6VQB - chains A and D of the 16 polymer chains in the assembly; structure by electron microscopy, 3.60 A resolution.

Chain A:
Name: ATPase H+-transporting V1 subunit A
Source organism: Rattus norvegicus
UniProt: D4A133 (D4A133_RAT); residues 1-617 here = UniProt positions 1-617
Sequence (617 residues; each row starts with the number of its first residue):
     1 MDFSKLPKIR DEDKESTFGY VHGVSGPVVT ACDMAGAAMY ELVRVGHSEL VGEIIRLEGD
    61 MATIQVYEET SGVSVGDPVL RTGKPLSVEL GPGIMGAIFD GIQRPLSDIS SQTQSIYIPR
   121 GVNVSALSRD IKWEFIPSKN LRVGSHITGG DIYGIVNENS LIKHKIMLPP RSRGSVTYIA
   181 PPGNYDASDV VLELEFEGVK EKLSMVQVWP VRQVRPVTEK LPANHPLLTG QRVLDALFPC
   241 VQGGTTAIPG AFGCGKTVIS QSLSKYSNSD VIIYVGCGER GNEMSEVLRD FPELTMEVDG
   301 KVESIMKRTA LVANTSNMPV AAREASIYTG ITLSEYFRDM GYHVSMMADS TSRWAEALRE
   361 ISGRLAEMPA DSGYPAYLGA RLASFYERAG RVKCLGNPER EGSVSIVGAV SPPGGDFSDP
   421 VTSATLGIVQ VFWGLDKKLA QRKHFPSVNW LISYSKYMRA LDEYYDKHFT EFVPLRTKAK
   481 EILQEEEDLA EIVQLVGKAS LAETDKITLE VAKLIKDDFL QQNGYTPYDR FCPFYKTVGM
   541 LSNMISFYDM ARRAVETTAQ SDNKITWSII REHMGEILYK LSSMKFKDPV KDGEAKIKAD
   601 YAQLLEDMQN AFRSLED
Disordered / not traced: 1-16, 617
Residues lining bound ligands: ADP (adenosine-5'-diphosphate): Gln231, Ala251, Phe252, Gly253, Cys254, Gly255, Lys256, Thr257, Val258, Phe445, Pro446, Gln522, Asn523, Gly524, Tyr525

Chain D:
Name: V-type proton ATPase subunit B, brain isoform
Source organism: Rattus norvegicus
UniProt: P62815 (VATB2_RAT); residues 1-511 here = UniProt positions 1-511
Sequence (511 residues; each row starts with the number of its first residue):
     1 MALRAMRGIV NGAAPELPVP TGGPMAGARE QALAVSRNYL SQPRLTYKTV SGVNGPLVIL
    61 DHVKFPRYAE IVHLTLPDGT KRSGQVLEVS GSKAVVQVFE GTSGIDAKKT SCEFTGDILR
   121 TPVSEDMLGR VFNGSGKPID RGPVVLAEDF LDIMGQPINP QCRIYPEEMI QTGISAIDGM
   181 NSIARGQKIP IFSAAGLPHN EIAAQICRQA GLVKKSKDVV DYSEENFAIV FAAMGVNMET
   241 ARFFKSDFEE NGSMDNVCLF LNLANDPTIE RIITPRLALT TAEFLAYQCE KHVLVILTDM
   301 SSYAEALREV SAAREEVPGR RGFPGYMYTD LATIYERAGR VEGRNGSITQ IPILTMPNDD
   361 ITHPIPDLTG YITEGQIYVD RQLHNRQIYP PINVLPSLSR LMKSAIGEGM TRKDHADVSN
   421 QLYACYAIGK DVQAMKAVVG EEALTSDDLL YLEFLQKFEK NFITQGPYEN RTVYETLDIG
   481 WQLLRIFPKE MLKRIPQSTL SEFYPRDSAK H
Disordered / not traced: 1-38, 216-224, 507-511
Residues lining bound ligands: ADP (adenosine-5'-diphosphate): Leu398, Ser399, Arg400, Lys403
Swiss-Prot annotation at these positions:
  - binding site (ATP): Arg400

Chain A / chain D interface:
Residue-residue contacts - 114 pairs, chain A then chain D:
  His22(A) with Ser90(D); Gly91(D), hydrogen bond (backbone-backbone)
  Gly23(A) with Val89(D); Ser90(D)
  Val24(A) with Tyr68(D), hydrophobic; Glu88(D); Val89(D), hydrogen bond (backbone-backbone)
  Ser25(A) with Tyr68(D)
  Gly26(A) with Tyr68(D)
  Ser71(A) with Ala69(D)
  Gly72(A) with Arg67(D), hydrogen bond (backbone-side chain); Tyr68(D), hydrogen bond (backbone-backbone)
  Val73(A) with Arg67(D); Tyr68(D), hydrogen bond (backbone-backbone)
  Ser74(A) with Pro66(D); Arg67(D), hydrogen bond
  Val75(A) with Phe65(D); Pro66(D), hydrogen bond (backbone-backbone); Val89(D), hydrophobic; Gly91(D)
  Leu106(A) with Asn159(D), hydrogen bond (backbone-side chain); Pro160(D); Gln161(D)
  Ser110(A) with Gln161(D), hydrogen bond
  Ile116(A) with Ile158(D); Asn159(D), hydrogen bond (backbone-backbone); Cys162(D), hydrogen bond (backbone-side chain); Val341(D), hydrophobic; Arg344(D)
  Tyr117(A) with Gln156(D); Pro157(D); Ile158(D), hydrophobic; Glu283(D); Tyr287(D)
  Ile118(A) with Gln156(D); Pro157(D); Asn159(D)
  Gly250(A) with Tyr371(D)
  Ala251(A) with Tyr371(D)
  Phe252(A) with Asp367(D); Gly370(D); Tyr371(D); Gln376(D); Arg400(D)
  Gly253(A) with Leu398(D); Arg400(D)
  Gly278(A) with Tyr328(D), hydrogen bond (backbone-side chain)
  Arg280(A) with Glu336(D); Tyr371(D); Ile372(D), hydrogen bond (side chain-backbone); Thr373(D), hydrogen bond (side chain-backbone); Glu374(D), salt bridge; Arg400(D)
  Gly281(A) with Arg163(D); Glu336(D), hydrogen bond (backbone-side chain)
  Asn282(A) with Arg163(D); Tyr165(D); Lys188(D); Glu374(D), hydrogen bond
  Ser285(A) with Arg163(D), hydrogen bond (side chain-backbone); Ile164(D); Tyr165(D), hydrogen bond (side chain-backbone)
  Glu286(A) with Tyr165(D)
  Leu288(A) with Pro160(D); Gln161(D)
  Arg289(A) with Tyr165(D); Glu167(D), salt bridge; Ser404(D)
  Thr315(A) with Pro160(D)
  Ser316(A) with Tyr328(D); Ala332(D); Glu336(D)
  Asn317(A) with Pro157(D); Ala332(D); Glu336(D)
  Met318(A) with Pro160(D)
  Val320(A) with Thr329(D)
  Arg323(A) with Tyr328(D); Thr329(D), hydrogen bond
  Arg353(A) with Tyr328(D)
  Glu356(A) with Gly325(D); Tyr328(D); Thr329(D)
  Arg359(A) with Val317(D); Gly319(D); Gly325(D), hydrogen bond (side chain-backbone)
  Glu360(A) with Tyr326(D); Thr329(D)
  Gly363(A) with Val317(D)
  Arg364(A) with Glu316(D), salt bridge
  Gly373(A) with Val317(D)
  Ser411(A) with Tyr371(D)
  Pro412(A) with Tyr371(D), hydrogen bond (backbone-side chain)
  Pro413(A) with Arg320(D); Asp367(D)
  Gly414(A) with Thr362(D); Asp367(D), hydrogen bond (backbone-side chain)
  Gln441(A) with Leu395(D); Pro396(D)
  Arg442(A) with Ala427(D); Asp431(D), salt bridge; Arg494(D), hydrogen bond (backbone-side chain)
  Lys443(A) with Ser397(D), hydrogen bond (side chain-backbone); Leu398(D); Tyr423(D); Arg494(D)
  Gly497(A) with Val439(D)
  Gln521(A) with Arg494(D), hydrogen bond
  Asn523(A) with Asn420(D)
  Tyr525(A) with Lys403(D)
  Arg571(A) with Asp447(D), salt bridge
  Tyr579(A) with Glu490(D); Gln497(D)
  Phe586(A) with Pro496(D), hydrophobic
Interface residues without a listed pair, chain A (67 interface residues in all): Thr70, Ile98, Ser107, Ile109, Pro119, Lys256, Met284, Ala313, Ser372, His444, Lys498, Ser582, Lys585
Interface residues without a listed pair, chain D (71 interface residues in all): Leu87, Ile118, Pro166, Gly186, Arg314, Pro318, Thr333, Pro366, Met435, Lys493, Ile495

In short:
Chain A and chain D form an interface of 67 and 71 residues respectively, with 25 hydrogen bonds and 5 salt
bridges. Among the polar pairs are Arg280(A)-Glu374(D), Arg289(A)-Glu167(D) and Arg364(A)-Glu316(D). ADP is
bound between chain A and chain D.
Chain A is ATPase H+-transporting V1 subunit A and chain D is V-type proton ATPase subunit B, brain isoform,
both from Rattus norvegicus; the structure, Mammalian V-ATPase from rat brain soluble V1 region rotational
state 2 with SidK and ADP (from ..., was determined by electron microscopy, deposited together with 6VQ9,
6VQA, 6VQI, 6VQJ and 6VQK.
